Entry 3PW8 (X-ray diffraction, 2.97 A resolution); this record covers chains A and B of the 4 polymer chains in the assembly.

# Chain A (and B)
Protein: Phenylacetic acid degradation protein paaC
Source organism: Escherichia coli
Notes: EC 1.14.13.-; chain B of this document is another copy of the same molecule, construct and numbering; everything in this record applies to it too
UniProt: P76079 (PAAC_ECOLI); numbering as in UniProt (aligned over 2-248)
Sequence (259 residues; numbered -10 to 248; the number before each row is that of its first residue; numbers below 1 keep their minus sign (Met-10 is residue -10)):
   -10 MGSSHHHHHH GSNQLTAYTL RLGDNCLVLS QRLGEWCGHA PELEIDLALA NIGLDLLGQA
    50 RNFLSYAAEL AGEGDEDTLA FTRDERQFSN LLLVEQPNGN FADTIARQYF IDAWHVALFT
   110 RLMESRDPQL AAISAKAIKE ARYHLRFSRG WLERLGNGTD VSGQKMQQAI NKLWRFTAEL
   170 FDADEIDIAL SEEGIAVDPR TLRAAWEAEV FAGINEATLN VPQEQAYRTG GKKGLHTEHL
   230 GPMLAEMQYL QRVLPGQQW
Not modelled in the structure: -10 to 1
Differences from the reference sequence: expression tag (-10 to 1)
UniProt features mapped onto this chain:
  - binding site (substrate): Gln76 to Asn79, Ile177 to Leu179
  - natural variant: Asn160 (N160D: In strain: W)

# How chain A and chain B interact
Pairs across the interface - 10 pairs, chain A then chain B:
  Leu233(A) with Tyr238(B)
  Ala234(A) with Ala234(B); Tyr238(B), hydrophobic
  Glu235(A) with Pro231(B)
  Gln237(A) with Tyr238(B), hydrogen bond
  Tyr238(A) with Ala234(B), hydrophobic; Gln237(B), hydrogen bond
  Arg241(A) with Arg241(B); Val242(B)
  Val242(A) with Arg241(B)
Also at the interface, not in a pair above, chain A (10 interface residues in all): Arg72, Asp73, Gly230
Also at the interface, not in a pair above, chain B (11 interface residues in all): Arg72, Asp73, Gly230, Leu233, Glu235

# Summary
10 residues of chain A and 11 residues of chain B are in contact, with 2 hydrogen bonds. Its one
hydrogen-bonded contact is Gln237(A)-Tyr238(B). From UniProt: 7 substrate-binding residues on chain A.
Both chains are Phenylacetic acid degradation protein paaC (Escherichia coli). Entry 3PW8 (The
Phenylacetyl-CoA monooxygenase PaaAC subcomplex with acetyl-CoA) was determined by X-ray diffraction together
with 3PVR, 3PVT, 3PVY, 3PW1 and 3PWQ from the same study.
